Entry 3GZJ (X-ray diffraction, 2.19 A resolution); this record covers chain A.

Chain A:
Name: Polyneuridine-aldehyde esterase
From: Rauvolfia serpentina
Notes: EC 3.1.1.78
UniProt: Q9SE93 (PNAE_RAUSE); numbering as in UniProt (aligned over 7-264)
Chain sequence (258 residues; each row starts with the number of its first residue):
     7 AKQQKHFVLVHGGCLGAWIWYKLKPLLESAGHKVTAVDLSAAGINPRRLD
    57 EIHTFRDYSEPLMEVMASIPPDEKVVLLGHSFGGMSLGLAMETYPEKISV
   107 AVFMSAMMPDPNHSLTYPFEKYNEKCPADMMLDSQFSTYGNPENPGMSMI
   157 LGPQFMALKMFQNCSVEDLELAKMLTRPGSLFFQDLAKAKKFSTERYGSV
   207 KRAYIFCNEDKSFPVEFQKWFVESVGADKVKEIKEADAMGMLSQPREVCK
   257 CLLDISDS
Disordered / not traced: 7-9, 264
Sequence notes: engineered mutation A244 (His in Q9SE93)
Residues lining bound ligands: 16-epi-Vellosimine (EVS): G18, G19, S87, F88, M113, P124, F125, Y128, M137, M155, L157, F161, L187, S218, F219, F223, F227
Swiss-Prot annotation at these positions:
  - active site: S87, D216
  - binding site (16-epivellosimine): S87
  - mutagenesis: H17 (H17A: No effect), C20 (C20A: Loss of function), H86 (H86A: Loss of function), S87 (S87A: Loss of function), C132 (C132A: No effect), G152 (G152Q: No effect; when associated with S-213), C170 (C170A: No effect), C213 (C213S: No effect; when associated with Q-152), D216 (D216A: Loss of function), C257 (C257A: No effect)

In short:
Chain A binds 16-epi-Vellosimine. UniProt lists active-site residues S87 and D216, residue binding
16-epivellosimine S87 and 10 mutagenesis sites.
Chain A is Polyneuridine-aldehyde esterase (Rauvolfia serpentina); the structure, Crystal Structure of
Polyneuridine Aldehyde Esterase Complexed with 16-epi-Vellosimine, was determined by X-ray diffraction (same
publication as 2WFM and 2WFL).
